PDB entry 6RE8 | electron microscopy, 3.80 A resolution | chains T and Y of the 31 polymer chains in the assembly

Chain T:
Name: ATP synthase subunit alpha
Source organism: Polytomella sp. Pringsheim 198.80
UniProt: A0ZW40 (A0ZW40_9CHLO); residue numbers follow UniProt; this construct covers 1-562
Sequence (562 residues; row label = number of the first residue in the row):
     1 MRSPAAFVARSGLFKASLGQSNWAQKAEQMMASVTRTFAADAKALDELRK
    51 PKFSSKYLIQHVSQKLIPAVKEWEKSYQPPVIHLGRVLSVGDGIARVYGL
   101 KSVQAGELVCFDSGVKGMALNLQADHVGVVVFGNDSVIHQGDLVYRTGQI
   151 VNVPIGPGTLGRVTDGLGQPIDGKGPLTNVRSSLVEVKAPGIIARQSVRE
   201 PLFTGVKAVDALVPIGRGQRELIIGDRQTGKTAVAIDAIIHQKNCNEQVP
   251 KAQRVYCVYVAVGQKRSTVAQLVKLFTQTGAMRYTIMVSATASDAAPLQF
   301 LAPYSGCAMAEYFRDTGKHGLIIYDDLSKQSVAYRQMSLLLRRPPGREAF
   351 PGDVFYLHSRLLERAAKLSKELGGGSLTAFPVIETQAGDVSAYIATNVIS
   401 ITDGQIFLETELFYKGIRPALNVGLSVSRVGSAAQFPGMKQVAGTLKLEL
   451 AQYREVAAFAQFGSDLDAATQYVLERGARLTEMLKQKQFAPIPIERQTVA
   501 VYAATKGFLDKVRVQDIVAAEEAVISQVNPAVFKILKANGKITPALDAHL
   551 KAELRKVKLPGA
Disordered / not traced: 1-39
Differences from the reference sequence: conflict R266 (Lys in A0ZW40)
Metal / ion sites: Mg2+: T232 (together with ATP)
Small-molecule neighbours: ATP (adenosine-5'-triphosphate): R227, Q228, T229, G230, K231, T232, A233, D326, F413, R418, P419, Q486, K487, Q488

Chain Y:
Name: ATP synthase subunit beta
Source organism: Polytomella sp. Pringsheim 198.80
Notes: EC 7.1.2.2
UniProt: A0ZW41 (A0ZW41_9CHLO); residue numbers follow UniProt; this construct covers 1-574
Sequence (574 residues; each row starts with the number of its first residue):
     1 MALRYAAGLAKNVVQRQGASLNIARAFAAEPAPAIDAGYVSQVIGPVVDV
    51 RFDGELPSILSSLEVEGHSVRLVLEVAQHMGDNTVRCIAMDSTDGLVRGQ
   101 KVVDTGSPIKVPVGRGTLGRIMNVIGEPVDEQGPIDAADIWSIHREAPEF
   151 TEQSTEQEILVTGIKVVDLLAPYQRGGKIGLFGGAGVGKTVLIMELINNV
   201 AKAHGGFSVFAGVGERTREGNDLYREMIESGVIKLGAERGNSKCTLVYGQ
   251 MNEPPGARARVALTGLTVAEYFRDIEGQDVLLFVDNIFRFTQANSEVSAL
   301 LGRIPSAVGYQPTLATDLGGLQERITTTTKGSITSVQAVYVPADDLTDPA
   351 PATTFAHLDATTVLSRSIAELGIYPAVDPLDSTSRMLNPNVIGAEHYNVA
   401 RGVQKVLQDYKNLQDIIAILGMDELSEEDKLTVARARKIQRFLSQPFQVA
   451 EVFTGTPGKYVDLADTISGFQGVLTGKYDDLPEMAFYMVGDIKEVKEKAD
   501 KMAKDIASRKEADNKKVSEELKDIPSLDKLVSEIKEVVIEEDDGLEEDFK
   551 AEALSSETVVLNEEGKSVPLPKKN
Disordered / not traced: 1-32, 553-574
Differences from the reference sequence: conflict A350 (Gly in A0ZW41), L387 (Arg in A0ZW41)
Metal / ion sites: Mg2+: T190, E215 (together with ADP)
Small-molecule neighbours:
  - ADP (adenosine-5'-diphosphate): G184, A185, G186, V187, G188, K189, T190, V191, E215, R216, Y374, P375, F447, A450, F453
  - ATP (adenosine-5'-triphosphate): A356, S384, R385, L387, N388, Y397, R401

Interface between chain T and chain Y:
Residue-residue contacts (123; chain T residue first):
  G99(T) with R98(Y), hydrogen bond (backbone-side chain)
  L100(T) with R98(Y), hydrogen bond (backbone-side chain)
  K101(T) with V97(Y); R98(Y)
  S102(T) with V97(Y)
  V103(T) with L96(Y); V97(Y)
  Q104(T) with G95(Y); L96(Y); V97(Y)
  A105(T) with V43(Y), hydrophobic; T93(Y); D94(Y); G95(Y), hydrogen bond (backbone-backbone); L96(Y), hydrogen bond (backbone-backbone)
  N121(T) with V43(Y); I44(Y)
  L122(T) with Q42(Y); V43(Y), hydrogen bond (backbone-backbone); L96(Y); R98(Y)
  Q123(T) with Q42(Y); I44(Y); R98(Y), hydrogen bond (backbone-side chain)
  A124(T) with Q42(Y), hydrogen bond (backbone-side chain)
  H126(T) with R98(Y), hydrogen bond (backbone-side chain)
  V127(T) with R98(Y)
  I150(T) with G95(Y)
  P157(T) with L545(Y), hydrophobic; F549(Y)
  L160(T) with L545(Y), hydrophobic
  N179(T) with E546(Y), hydrogen bond; F549(Y); K550(Y), hydrogen bond
  V180(T) with F549(Y)
  R181(T) with F549(Y)
  E186(T) with D94(Y)
  K188(T) with D91(Y), salt bridge; E253(Y), salt bridge
  A189(T) with N252(Y)
  P190(T) with T217(Y)
  G191(T) with T217(Y)
  I192(T) with I121(Y), hydrophobic; T217(Y); G220(Y); N221(Y); Y248(Y), hydrophobic
  I193(T) with V129(Y); D130(Y); E131(Y); Y224(Y), hydrophobic; R225(Y)
  R195(T) with T217(Y); N221(Y)
  R220(T) with R216(Y)
  V249(T) with I539(Y)
  P250(T) with V537(Y); E540(Y)
  K251(T) with E540(Y), hydrogen bond (backbone-side chain); D543(Y); G544(Y)
  R254(T) with I539(Y); D543(Y), salt bridge
  Y256(T) with D543(Y), hydrogen bond; L545(Y), hydrophobic
  R283(T) with D542(Y), salt bridge; D543(Y), salt bridge
  Y284(T) with D543(Y)
  Y312(T) with F549(Y)
  K318(T) with L545(Y); D548(Y), salt bridge
  R343(T) with L300(Y)
  P344(T) with A299(Y), hydrophobic; P305(Y), hydrophobic
  P345(T) with V308(Y); G309(Y)
  G346(T) with V308(Y); G309(Y)
  R347(T) with V308(Y); D345(Y), salt bridge; D348(Y), salt bridge
  G352(T) with E296(Y)
  D353(T) with E296(Y)
  F355(T) with M251(Y), hydrophobic; R289(Y); Q292(Y)
  Y356(T) with E253(Y); P254(Y); R258(Y); E296(Y)
  S359(T) with M251(Y), hydrogen bond (side chain-backbone)
  E363(T) with R216(Y); T217(Y), hydrogen bond; M251(Y); N252(Y)
  S391(T) with A343(Y)
  A392(T) with A343(Y)
  T396(T) with A185(Y); Y340(Y), hydrogen bond (backbone-side chain); A343(Y); R366(Y)
  I399(T) with A185(Y); R216(Y)
  S400(T) with A185(Y); R216(Y), hydrogen bond (backbone-side chain); R289(Y); Y340(Y)
  I401(T) with R216(Y), hydrogen bond (backbone-side chain); M251(Y), hydrophobic
  T402(T) with R216(Y), hydrogen bond (backbone-side chain)
  D403(T) with R216(Y); R218(Y), salt bridge
  L425(T) with E370(Y)
  R429(T) with R218(Y); D222(Y), salt bridge
  E455(T) with M484(Y)
  I535(T) with L530(Y), hydrophobic; V531(Y), hydrophobic; I534(Y), hydrophobic
  A538(T) with I534(Y), hydrophobic
  A545(T) with I524(Y), hydrophobic
  H549(T) with L527(Y)
  K551(T) with K515(Y)
Interface residues without a listed pair, chain T (80 interface residues in all): L120, I155, Q196, S197, E247, A252, F313, V390, Y393, N397, A433, N529, A531, V532, K534, A548
Interface residues without a listed pair, chain Y (74 interface residues in all): S41, G186, G214, E215, Q250, P255, P342, V452, F453, E520, P525, E536, V538

Overview:
Chain T and chain Y form an interface of 80 and 74 residues respectively, with 18 hydrogen bonds and 10 salt
bridges. Polar pairs include K188(T)-D91(Y), K188(T)-E253(Y) and R254(T)-D543(Y). Bound to chain T: ATP. Chain
Y binds ATP and ADP.
Chain T is ATP synthase subunit alpha and chain Y is ATP synthase subunit beta, both from Polytomella sp.
Pringsheim 198.80; the structure, Cryo-EM structure of Polytomella F-ATP synthase, Rotary substate 2D,
composite map, was determined by electron microscopy (same publication as 6RD4, 6RD5, 6RD6, 6RD7, 6RD8, 6RD9
and 46 further entries).
